PDB entry 5F2Z | X-ray diffraction, 2.90 A resolution | chain A

== Chain A ==
Molecule: Phosphatidylinositol mannoside acyltransferase
From: Mycobacterium smegmatis str. MC2 155
Notes: EC 2.3.1.-
UniProt: A0QWG5 (ACYLT_MYCS2); residue numbers follow UniProt; this construct covers 13-304
Chain sequence (308 residues; row label = number of the first residue in the row):
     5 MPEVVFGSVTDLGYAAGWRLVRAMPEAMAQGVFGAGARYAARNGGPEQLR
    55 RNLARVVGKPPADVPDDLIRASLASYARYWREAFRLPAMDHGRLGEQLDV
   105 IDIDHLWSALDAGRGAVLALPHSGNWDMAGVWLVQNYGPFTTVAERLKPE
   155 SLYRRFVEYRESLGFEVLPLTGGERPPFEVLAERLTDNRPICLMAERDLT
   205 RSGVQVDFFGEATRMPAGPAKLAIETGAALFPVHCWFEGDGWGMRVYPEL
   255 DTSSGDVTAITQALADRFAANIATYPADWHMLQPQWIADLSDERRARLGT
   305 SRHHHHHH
Unresolved in the structure: 5-47, 296-312
Construct notes: initiating methionine (5); expression tag (6-12, 305-312)
UniProt features mapped onto this chain:
  - active site: H126 (Proton acceptor), E200
  - binding site (hexadecanoyl-CoA): H126, R164, S206, E229
  - mutagenesis: H126 (H126A: Loss of transferase activity), D131 (D131A: 65% decrease in transferase activity), E149 (E149A: 25% decrease in transferase activity), R164 (R164A: 20% decrease in transferase activity), F182 (F182W: Loss of transferase activity; when associated with W-197), L197 (L197W: Loss of transferase activity; when associated with W-182), E200 (E200A: Loss of transferase activity), H284 (H284A: 50% decrease in transferase activity)
What the authors report for this chain:
  - contacts within the chain: H126-E200
  - mutagenesis - F182W/L197W: abolished catalytic activity on palmitoyl-CoA
  - mutagenesis - D131A, E149A, R164A, H284A: decreased catalytic activity on PIM2
  - mutagenesis - E149A, R164A, H284A: unchanged catalytic activity on palmitoyl-CoA
  - catalytic residues: H126, E200 (proposed by the authors, not directly observed)
  - mutagenesis - H126A, E200A: abolished catalytic activity
  - mutagenesis - F182W/L197W: abolished catalytic activity on PIM2

== Summary ==
From UniProt: active-site residues H126 and E200, 4 hexadecanoyl-CoA-binding residues and 8 mutagenesis sites.
From the paper: catalytic residues H126 and E200; D131A, E149A and R164A, among others, reduce catalytic
activity on PIM2; 7 substitutions were tested in all.
Chain A is Phosphatidylinositol mannoside acyltransferase (Mycobacterium smegmatis str. MC2 155); the
structure, Crystal structure of membrane associated PatA from Mycobacterium smegmatis in complex with
palmitate - P21 space ..., was determined by X-ray diffraction, deposited together with 5F2T, 5F31 and 5F34.
